7EY9 - chains a and b of the 36 polymer chains in the assembly; structure by electron microscopy, 3.40 A resolution.

[Chain a (and b)]
Molecule: Tail fiber protein
Organism: Escherichia phage T7
Notes: chain b of this document is another copy of the same molecule, construct and numbering; everything in this record applies to it too
UniProt: P03748 (FIBER_BPT7); residue numbers follow UniProt; this construct covers 1-553
Sequence (553 residues; row label = number of the first residue in the row):
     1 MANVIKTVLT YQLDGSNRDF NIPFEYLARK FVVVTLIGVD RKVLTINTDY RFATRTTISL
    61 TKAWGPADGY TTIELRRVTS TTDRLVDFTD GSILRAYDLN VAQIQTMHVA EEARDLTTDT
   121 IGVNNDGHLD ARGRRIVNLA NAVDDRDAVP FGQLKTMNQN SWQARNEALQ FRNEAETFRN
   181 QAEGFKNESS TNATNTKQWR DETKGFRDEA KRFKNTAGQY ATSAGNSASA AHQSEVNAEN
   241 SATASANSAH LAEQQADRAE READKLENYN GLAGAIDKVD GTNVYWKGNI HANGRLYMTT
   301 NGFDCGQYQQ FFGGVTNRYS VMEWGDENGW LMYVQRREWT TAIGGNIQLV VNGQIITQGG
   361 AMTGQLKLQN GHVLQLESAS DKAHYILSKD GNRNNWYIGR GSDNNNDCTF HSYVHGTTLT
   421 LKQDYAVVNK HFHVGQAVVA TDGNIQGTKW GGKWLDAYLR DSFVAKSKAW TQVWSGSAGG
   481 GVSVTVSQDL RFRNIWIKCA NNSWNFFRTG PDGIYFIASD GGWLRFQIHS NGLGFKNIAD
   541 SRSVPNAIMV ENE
Not modelled in the structure: 1-2, 144-553 (chain b: 1-4, 139-553)

[Interface between chain a and chain b]
Pairs across the interface (48):
  Asn-3(a) with Arg-76(b)
  Glu-25(a) with Thr-81(b); Thr-82(b); Arg-84(b), salt bridge
  Leu-94(a) with Leu-94(b), hydrophobic
  Ala-96(a) with Thr-89(b); Asp-90(b)
  Leu-99(a) with Phe-88(b), hydrophobic; Leu-94(b), hydrophobic; Leu-99(b), hydrophobic
  Asn-100(a) with Asp-87(b), hydrogen bond; Phe-88(b), hydrogen bond (side chain-backbone)
  Gln-103(a) with Arg-84(b); Val-86(b); Ala-102(b)
  Ile-104(a) with Arg-84(b)
  Thr-106(a) with Thr-106(b), hydrogen bond
  Met-107(a) with Thr-81(b); Gln-105(b); Thr-106(b); Val-109(b), hydrophobic
  His-108(a) with Arg-84(b)
  Ala-110(a) with Val-109(b), hydrophobic; Ala-110(b)
  Glu-111(a) with Thr-81(b)
  Ala-113(a) with Ala-113(b), hydrophobic; Leu-116(b)
  Arg-114(a) with Val-109(b); Ala-113(b)
  Thr-117(a) with Leu-116(b)
  Thr-120(a) with Thr-120(b)
  Ile-121(a) with Thr-120(b); Ile-121(b), hydrogen bond (backbone-backbone)
  Val-123(a) with Asp-119(b)
  Asn-124(a) with Val-137(b)
  Gly-127(a) with Arg-134(b)
  His-128(a) with Arg-135(b); Val-137(b)
  Leu-129(a) with Ile-121(b), hydrophobic; Ala-131(b), hydrophobic; Arg-134(b); Arg-135(b), hydrogen bond (backbone-backbone); Ile-136(b); Val-137(b), hydrogen bond (backbone-backbone)
  Asp-130(a) with Val-137(b); Asn-138(b), hydrogen bond
  Ala-131(a) with Val-137(b), hydrogen bond (backbone-backbone); Asn-138(b)
Also at the interface, not in a pair above, chain a (30 interface residues in all): Leu-116, Gly-122, Arg-132, Gly-133, Ile-136
Also at the interface, not in a pair above, chain b (31 interface residues in all): Thr-79, Ser-80, Glu-112, Asp-130

[Overview]
Chain a and chain b form an interface of 30 and 31 residues respectively; the contacts include 8 hydrogen
bonds and 1 salt bridge. Among the polar pairs are Glu-25(a)/Arg-84(b), Asn-100(a)/Asp-87(b) and
Asn-100(a)/Phe-88(b).
Both chains are Tail fiber protein (Escherichia phage T7). Entry 7EY9 (tail proteins) was determined by
electron microscopy, deposited together with 7EY6, 7EY7, 7EY8 and 7EYB.
